Entry 4FQJ (X-ray diffraction, 2.50 A resolution); this record covers chains L and H of the 3 polymer chains in the assembly.

Chain L:
Protein: antibody CR8071 light chain
From: Homo sapiens
Notes: fragment: Fab; antibody fragment or engineered binder
Sequence (216 residues; each row starts with the number of its first residue; note: 1 number in that range is skipped by the numbering (no residue carries it; nothing is unmodelled there); a row labelled like 27A-27B holds insertion residues (27A, then the next letters in order)):
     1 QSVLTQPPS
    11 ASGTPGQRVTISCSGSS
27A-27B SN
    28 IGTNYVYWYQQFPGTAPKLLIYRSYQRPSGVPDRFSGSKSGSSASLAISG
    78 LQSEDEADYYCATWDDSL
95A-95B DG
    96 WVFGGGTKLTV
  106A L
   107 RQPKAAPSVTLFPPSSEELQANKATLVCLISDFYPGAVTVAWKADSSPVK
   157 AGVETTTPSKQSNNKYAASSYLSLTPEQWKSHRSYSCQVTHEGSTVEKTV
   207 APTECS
Unresolved in the structure: 212
Disulfide bonds: Cys-23/Cys-88, Cys-134/Cys-193

Chain H:
Protein: antibody CR8071 heavy chain
From: Homo sapiens
Notes: fragment: Fab; antibody fragment or engineered binder
Sequence (234 residues; numbered 1 to 222 plus 12 insertion-coded residues; the number before each row is that of its first residue; a row labelled like 82A-82C holds insertion residues (82A, then the next letters in order)):
     1 QVQLVQSGAEVKKPGASVRVSCRASGYIFTESGITWVRQAPGQGLEWMGW
    51 IS
   52A G
    53 YSGDTKYAQKLQGRVTMTKDTSTTTAYMEL
82A-82C RSL
    83 RYDDTAVYYCARDVQYSG
100A-100H SYLGAYYF
   101 DYWSPGTLVTVSSASTKGPSVFPLAPSSKSTSGGTAALGCLVKDYFPEPV
   151 TVSWNSGALTSGVHTFPAVLQSSGLYSLSSVVTVPSSSLGTQTYICNVNH
   201 KPSNTKVDKRVEPKSCHHHHHH
Unresolved in the structure: 128-133, 217-222
Disulfide bonds: Cys-22/Cys-92, Cys-140/Cys-196

Interface between chain L and chain H:
Inter-chain disulfides: Cys-211(L)/Cys-216(H)
Contacting residue pairs (70; chain L residue first):
  Tyr-34(L) with Tyr-100F(H); Tyr-100G(H)
  Tyr-36(L) with Phe-100H(H), hydrogen bond (side chain-backbone); Trp-103(H)
  Gln-38(L) with Gln-39(H), hydrogen bond; Tyr-91(H), hydrogen bond
  Thr-42(L) with Tyr-91(H), hydrogen bond (backbone-side chain)
  Ala-43(L) with Tyr-91(H), hydrophobic; Trp-103(H), hydrophobic; Ser-104(H)
  Pro-44(L) with Tyr-91(H); Trp-103(H)
  Leu-46(L) with Tyr-100G(H), hydrophobic; Asp-101(H)
  Tyr-49(L) with Tyr-100G(H)
  Tyr-87(L) with Gln-39(H), hydrogen bond; Gln-43(H), hydrogen bond (side chain-backbone); Gly-44(H); Leu-45(H), hydrophobic
  Trp-91(L) with Lys-58(H); Tyr-100B(H); Leu-100C(H), hydrogen bond (side chain-backbone); Gly-100D(H)
  Leu-95(L) with Gln-61(H)
  Asp-95A(L) with Lys-58(H), salt bridge
  Gly-95B(L) with Trp-47(H)
  Trp-96(L) with Trp-47(H); Tyr-100B(H), hydrogen bond; Gly-100D(H); Tyr-100F(H); Tyr-100G(H), hydrophobic; Phe-100H(H)
  Phe-98(L) with Leu-45(H); Phe-100H(H), hydrophobic
  Phe-118(L) with Leu-124(H), hydrophobic; Ala-125(H); Ala-137(H)
  Ser-121(L) with Phe-122(H); Pro-123(H)
  Glu-123(L) with Val-121(H); Phe-122(H); Pro-123(H); Lys-209(H), salt bridge
  Glu-124(L) with Phe-122(H); Lys-143(H), salt bridge
  Lys-129(L) with Lys-143(H)
  Val-133(L) with Ser-179(H)
  Leu-135(L) with Phe-166(H), hydrophobic; Val-181(H), hydrophobic
  Ile-136(L) with Phe-166(H)
  Glu-160(L) with Val-169(H); Leu-170(H); Gln-171(H); Ser-172(H), hydrogen bond (side chain-backbone)
  Thr-162(L) with Pro-167(H); Ala-168(H); Val-169(H)
  Thr-163(L) with Gly-42(H)
  Ser-165(L) with Pro-167(H)
  Gln-167(L) with His-164(H)
  Ala-173(L) with His-164(H); Phe-166(H), hydrophobic
  Ala-174(L) with Phe-166(H)
  Tyr-177(L) with Leu-141(H), hydrophobic; Val-169(H), hydrophobic; Leu-178(H); Ser-179(H), hydrogen bond
  Cys-211(L) with Lys-214(H); Ser-215(H); Cys-216(H), disulfide
Interface residues without a listed pair, chain L (38 interface residues in all): Arg-50, Gly-100, Thr-131, Thr-161, Ser-168, Ser-175
Interface residues without a listed pair, chain H (48 interface residues in all): Val-37, Glu-46, Ala-100E, Pro-105, Leu-138, Gly-139, Ser-177

Overview:
The interface between chain L and chain H involves 38 residues on one side and 48 on the other, with 1
disulfide bond, 10 hydrogen bonds and 3 salt bridges. Polar contacts include Asp-95A(L)/Lys-58(H),
Glu-123(L)/Lys-209(H) and Glu-124(L)/Lys-143(H).
Here chain L is antibody CR8071 light chain and chain H is antibody CR8071 heavy chain, both from Homo
sapiens. Entry 4FQJ (Influenza B/Florida/4/2006 hemagglutinin Fab CR8071 complex) was determined by X-ray
diffraction, deposited together with 4FQH, 4FQI, 4FQK, 4FQM, 4FQV and 4FQY.
